1U3H - chains D and P of the 5 polymer chains in the assembly; structure by X-ray diffraction, 2.42 A resolution.

# Chain D
Protein: H-2 class II histocompatibility antigen, A-U beta chain
Source organism: Mus musculus
Notes: fragment: extracellular beta-1, extracellular beta-2
UniProt: P06344 (HB2U_MOUSE); residues 1-189 here correspond to UniProt positions 28-216 (UniProt number = residue number + 27)
Sequence (189 residues; numbered 1 to 190 plus 1 insertion-coded residue; 2 numbers in that range are skipped by the numbering (no residue carries them; nothing is unmodelled there); the number before each row is that of its first residue):
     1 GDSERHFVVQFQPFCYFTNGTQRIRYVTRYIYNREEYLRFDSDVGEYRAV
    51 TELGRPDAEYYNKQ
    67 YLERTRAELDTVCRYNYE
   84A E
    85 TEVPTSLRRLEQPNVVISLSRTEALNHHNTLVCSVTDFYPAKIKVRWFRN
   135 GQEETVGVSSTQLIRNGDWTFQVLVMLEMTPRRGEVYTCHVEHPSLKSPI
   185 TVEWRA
Disulfide bonds: Cys15-Cys79, Cys117-Cys173
UniProt features mapped onto this chain:
  - glycosylation: Asn19 (N-linked (GlcNAc...) asparagine)

# Chain P
Protein: Myelin basic protein (MBP)-peptide
Notes: engineered mutation(s): K4Y
Sequence (12 residues; row label = number of the first residue in the row; numbers below 1 keep their minus sign (Ser-3 is residue -3)):
    -3 SRGGASQYRPSQ

# Interface between chain D and chain P
Pairs across the interface - 28 pairs, chain D then chain P:
  Val9(D) with Tyr4(P)
  Phe11(D) with Ser2(P); Gln3(P); Tyr4(P), hydrophobic
  Pro13(D) with Ser2(P)
  Tyr26(D) with Ser2(P), hydrogen bond
  Tyr30(D) with Tyr4(P), hydrophobic; Arg5(P), hydrogen bond (side chain-backbone)
  Tyr47(D) with Arg5(P)
  Asp57(D) with Ser7(P)
  Tyr60(D) with Gln8(P)
  Tyr61(D) with Arg5(P), hydrogen bond (side chain-backbone); Pro6(P), hydrogen bond (side chain-backbone); Ser7(P)
  Tyr67(D) with Arg5(P); Pro6(P), hydrogen bond (side chain-backbone)
  Arg70(D) with Arg5(P)
  Thr71(D) with Arg5(P)
  Glu74(D) with Ala1(P); Ser2(P); Gln3(P), hydrogen bond (side chain-backbone); Arg5(P), salt bridge
  Val78(D) with Ala1(P); Ser2(P)
  Tyr81(D) with Arg-2(P), hydrogen bond (side chain-backbone)
  Asn82(D) with Gly-1(P); Gly0(P), hydrogen bond (side chain-backbone)
  Thr85(D) with Ser-3(P)
Interface residues without a listed pair, chain D (19 interface residues in all): Gln10, Glu84A

# Overview
Chain D and chain P form an interface of 19 and 12 residues respectively, with 8 hydrogen bonds and 1 salt
bridge. Among the polar pairs are Glu74(D)-Arg5(P), Tyr26(D)-Ser2(P) and Tyr30(D)-Arg5(P).
Chain D is H-2 class II histocompatibility antigen, A-U beta chain (Mus musculus) and chain P is Myelin basic
protein (MBP)-peptide; the structure, Crystal structure of mouse TCR 172.10 complexed with MHC class II I-Au
molecule at 2.4 A, was determined by X-ray diffraction.
